Entry 7EI3 (X-ray diffraction, 1.78 A resolution); this record covers chains B and D of the 4 polymer chains in the assembly.

Chain B (and D):
Protein: Acetyl-CoA C-acyltransferase
From: [Empedobacter] haloabium
Notes: EC 2.3.1.16; chain D of this document is another copy of the same molecule, construct and numbering; everything in this record applies to it too
UniProt: A0A5C7BKK5 (A0A5C7BKK5_9FLAO); residues 3-394 here correspond to UniProt positions 2-393 (UniProt number = residue number - 1)
Chain sequence (407 residues; numbered 1 to 407; the number before each row is that of its first residue):
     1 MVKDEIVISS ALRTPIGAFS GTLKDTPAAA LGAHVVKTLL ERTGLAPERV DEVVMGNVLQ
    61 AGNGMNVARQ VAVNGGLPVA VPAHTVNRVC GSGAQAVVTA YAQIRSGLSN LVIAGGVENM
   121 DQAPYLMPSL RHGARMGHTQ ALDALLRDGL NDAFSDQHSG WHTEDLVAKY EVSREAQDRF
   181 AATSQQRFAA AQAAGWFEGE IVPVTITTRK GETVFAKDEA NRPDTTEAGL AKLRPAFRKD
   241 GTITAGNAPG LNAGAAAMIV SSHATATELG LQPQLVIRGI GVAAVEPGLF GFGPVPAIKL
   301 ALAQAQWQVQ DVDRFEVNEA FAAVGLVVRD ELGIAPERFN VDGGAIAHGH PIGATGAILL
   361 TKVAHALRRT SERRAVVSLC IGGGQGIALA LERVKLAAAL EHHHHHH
Not modelled in the structure: 1-3, 397-407 (chain D: 1-2, 397-407)
Sequence notes: initiating methionine (1); expression tag (2, 395-407); engineered mutation T183 (Val182 in A0A5C7BKK5)
Reported in the primary citation:
  - catalytic residues: C90, H350, C380

How chain B and chain D interact:
Contacting residue pairs (34; chain B residue first):
  F19(B) - R135(D)
  Y125(B) - A134(D)
  Y125(B) - R135(D)
  Y125(B) - M136(D)  hydrogen bond (side chain-backbone)
  Y125(B) - G137(D)  hydrogen bond (side chain-backbone)
  A134(B) - Y125(D)
  R135(B) - F19(D)
  R135(B) - S20(D)  hydrogen bond
  R135(B) - Y125(D)
  M136(B) - Y125(D)
  M136(B) - D143(D)
  M136(B) - L251(D)  hydrophobic
  G137(B) - Y125(D)  hydrogen bond (backbone-side chain)
  G137(B) - D143(D)  hydrogen bond (backbone-side chain)
  G137(B) - L146(D)
  H138(B) - Q140(D)
  H138(B) - A141(D)
  H138(B) - L142(D)
  H138(B) - D143(D)  hydrogen bond (side chain-backbone)
  H138(B) - L146(D)
  T139(B) - Y125(D)
  T139(B) - Q140(D)
  T139(B) - A141(D)  hydrogen bond (backbone-backbone)
  Q140(B) - H138(D)
  Q140(B) - T139(D)
  A141(B) - H138(D)
  A141(B) - T139(D)  hydrogen bond (backbone-backbone)
  L142(B) - H138(D)
  D143(B) - M136(D)
  D143(B) - G137(D)  hydrogen bond (side chain-backbone)
  D143(B) - H138(D)  hydrogen bond (backbone-side chain)
  L146(B) - G137(D)
  L146(B) - H138(D)
  L251(B) - M136(D)  hydrophobic
Also at the interface, not in a pair above, chain B (18 interface residues in all): M127, L145, R147, N151
Also at the interface, not in a pair above, chain D (17 interface residues in all): M127, N151

In short:
18 residues of chain B and 17 residues of chain D are in contact, with 10 hydrogen bonds. Polar pairs include
Y125(B)-M136(D), Y125(B)-G137(D) and R135(B)-S20(D). From the paper: catalytic residues C90(B), H350(B) and
C380(B).
Chain B and chain D are both Acetyl-CoA C-acyltransferase ([Empedobacter] haloabium); the structure, Crystal
structure of MasL, a thiolase from Massilia sp. YMA4, was determined by X-ray diffraction, deposited together
with 7FEA.
